4LXV - chains A and C of the 6 polymer chains in the assembly; structure by X-ray diffraction, 3.00 A resolution.

== Chain A (and C) ==
Name: Hemagglutinin
Organism: Influenza A virus
Notes: fragment: hemagglutinin ha1; chain C of this document is another copy of the same molecule, construct and numbering; everything in this record applies to it too
UniProt: J7MFR5 (J7MFR5_9INFA); residues 1-327 here correspond to UniProt positions 18-344 (UniProt number = residue number + 17)
Sequence (332 residues; each row starts with the number of its first residue; numbers below 1 keep their minus sign (Ala-4 is residue -4)):
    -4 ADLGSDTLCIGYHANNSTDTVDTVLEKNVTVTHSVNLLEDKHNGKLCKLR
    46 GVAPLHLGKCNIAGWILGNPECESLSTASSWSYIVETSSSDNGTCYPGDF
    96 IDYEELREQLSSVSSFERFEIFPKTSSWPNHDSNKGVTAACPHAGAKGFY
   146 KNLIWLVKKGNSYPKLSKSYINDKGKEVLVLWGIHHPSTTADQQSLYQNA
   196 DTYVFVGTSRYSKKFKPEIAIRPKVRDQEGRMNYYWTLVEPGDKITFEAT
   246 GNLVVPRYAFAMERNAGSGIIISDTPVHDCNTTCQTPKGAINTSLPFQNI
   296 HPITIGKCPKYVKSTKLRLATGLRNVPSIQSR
Not modelled in the structure: -4 to -1, 323-327
Disulfide bonds: Cys42-Cys275, Cys55-Cys67, Cys90-Cys136, Cys279-Cys303
Covalently attached groups: N-acetylglucosamine (NAG) linked to Asn11, Asn87, Asn276
Differences from the reference sequence: expression tag (-4 to 0)

== Chain A / chain C interface ==
Residue-residue contacts - 13 pairs, chain A then chain C:
  Asp94(A) with Arg205(C)
  Glu213(A) with Lys209(C)
  Ala215(A) with Phe200(C), hydrophobic; Glu243(C)
  Arg217(A) with Phe200(C); Ser207(C), hydrogen bond
  Pro218(A) with Gly202(C); Thr203(C); Lys239(C); Thr241(C)
  Val220(A) with Ser204(C)
  Arg226(A) with Thr203(C), hydrogen bond (side chain-backbone); Ser204(C)
Also at the interface, not in a pair above, chain A (8 interface residues in all): Ile216
Also at the interface, not in a pair above, chain C (11 interface residues in all): Lys208

== Summary ==
8 residues of chain A and 11 residues of chain C are in contact, with 2 hydrogen bonds. Among the polar pairs
are Arg217(A)-Ser207(C) and Arg226(A)-Thr203(C). Covalently linked N-acetylglucosamine: at Asn11(A), Asn87(A)
and Asn276(A).
Both chains are Hemagglutinin (Influenza A virus). Entry 4LXV (Crystal Structure of the Hemagglutinin from a
H1N1pdm A/WASHINGTON/5/2011 virus) was determined by X-ray diffraction.
